1NK6 - chains C and A of the 3 polymer chains in the assembly; structure by X-ray diffraction, 2.10 A resolution.

[Chain C]
Molecule: DNA template strand
Sequence (15 nucleotides; numbered -2 to 12; the number before each row is that of its first residue; numbers below 1 keep their minus sign (DG-2 is residue -2)):
    -2 GATCGCGATC ATGCA
Disordered / not traced: -2 to 3

[Chain A]
Name: DNA polymerase I
Source organism: Geobacillus stearothermophilus
Notes: EC 2.7.7.7; fragment: bacillus fragment (analogous to the e. coli klenow fragment)
UniProt: P52026 (DPO1_BACST); numbering as in UniProt (aligned over 304-876)
Sequence (580 residues; each row starts with the number of its first residue):
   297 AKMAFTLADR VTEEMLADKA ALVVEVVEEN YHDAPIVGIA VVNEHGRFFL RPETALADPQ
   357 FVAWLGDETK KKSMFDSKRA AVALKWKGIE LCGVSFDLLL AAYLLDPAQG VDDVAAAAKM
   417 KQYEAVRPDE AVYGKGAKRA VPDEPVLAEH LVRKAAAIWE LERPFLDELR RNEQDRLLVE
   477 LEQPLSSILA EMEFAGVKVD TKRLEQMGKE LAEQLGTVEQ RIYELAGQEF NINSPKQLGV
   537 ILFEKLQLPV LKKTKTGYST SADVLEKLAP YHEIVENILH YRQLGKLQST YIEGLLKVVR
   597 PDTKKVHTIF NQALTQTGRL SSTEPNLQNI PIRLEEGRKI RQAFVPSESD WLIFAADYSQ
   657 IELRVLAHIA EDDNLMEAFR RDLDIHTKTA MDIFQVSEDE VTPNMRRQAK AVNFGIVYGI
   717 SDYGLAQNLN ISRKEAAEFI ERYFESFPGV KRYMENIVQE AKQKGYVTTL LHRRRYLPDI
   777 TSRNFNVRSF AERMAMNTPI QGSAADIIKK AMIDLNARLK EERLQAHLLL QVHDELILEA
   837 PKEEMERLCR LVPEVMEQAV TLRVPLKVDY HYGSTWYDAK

[Chain C / chain A interface]
Pairs across the interface (28; chain C residue first):
  DG4(C) - Phe710(A)  base contact
  DG4(C) - Tyr714(A)  sugar contact
  DG4(C) - Gly715(A)  sugar contact
  DG4(C) - Ile716(A)  base contact
  DG4(C) - Phe786(A)  phosphate contact
  DG4(C) - Arg789(A)  salt bridge to the phosphate
  DA5(C) - Phe786(A)  phosphate contact
  DT6(C) - Leu610(A)  phosphate contact
  DT6(C) - Thr611(A)  sugar contact
  DT6(C) - Ser617(A)  phosphate contact
  DC7(C) - Leu610(A)  phosphate contact
  DC7(C) - Ser617(A)  hydrogen bond to the phosphate
  DC7(C) - Ser618(A)  sugar contact
  DC7(C) - Thr619(A)  sugar contact
  DC7(C) - Asn622(A)  hydrogen bond to the sugar
  DA8(C) - Thr619(A)  phosphate contact
  DA8(C) - Glu620(A)  hydrogen bond to the phosphate
  DT9(C) - Ser585(A)  phosphate contact
  DT9(C) - Thr586(A)  hydrogen bond to the sugar
  DT9(C) - Gly590(A)  phosphate contact
  DG10(C) - Asn529(A)  phosphate contact
  DG10(C) - Ser585(A)  phosphate contact
  DC11(C) - Asn527(A)  hydrogen bond to the phosphate
  DC11(C) - Asn529(A)  sugar contact
  DC11(C) - Ser530(A)  phosphate contact
  DA12(C) - Ser530(A)  hydrogen bond to the phosphate
  DA12(C) - Lys532(A)  hydrogen bond to the phosphate
  DA12(C) - Gln533(A)  hydrogen bond to the phosphate
Interface residues without a listed pair, chain A (26 interface residues in all): Lys582, Glu589, Asn625, Ser717, Met790

[In short]
9 residues of chain C and 26 residues of chain A are in contact, with 8 hydrogen bonds and 1 salt bridge.
Polar contacts include DC7(C)-Asn622(A), DT9(C)-Thr586(A) and DC7(C)-Ser617(A).
Chain C is DNA template strand and chain A is DNA polymerase I (Geobacillus stearothermophilus); the
structure, Cytosine-cytosine mismatch at the polymerase active site, was determined by X-ray diffraction (same
publication as 1NJW, 1NJX, 1NJY, 1NJZ, 1NK0, 1NK4 and 7 further entries).
